PDB entry 8HXX | electron microscopy, 3.00 A resolution | chains L and N of the 7 polymer chains in the assembly

Chain L:
Molecule: Histone deacetylase RPD3
Source organism: Saccharomyces cerevisiae
Notes: EC 3.5.1.98
UniProt: P32561 (RPD3_YEAST); residues 1-433 here = UniProt positions 1-433
Chain sequence (433 residues; row label = number of the first residue in the row):
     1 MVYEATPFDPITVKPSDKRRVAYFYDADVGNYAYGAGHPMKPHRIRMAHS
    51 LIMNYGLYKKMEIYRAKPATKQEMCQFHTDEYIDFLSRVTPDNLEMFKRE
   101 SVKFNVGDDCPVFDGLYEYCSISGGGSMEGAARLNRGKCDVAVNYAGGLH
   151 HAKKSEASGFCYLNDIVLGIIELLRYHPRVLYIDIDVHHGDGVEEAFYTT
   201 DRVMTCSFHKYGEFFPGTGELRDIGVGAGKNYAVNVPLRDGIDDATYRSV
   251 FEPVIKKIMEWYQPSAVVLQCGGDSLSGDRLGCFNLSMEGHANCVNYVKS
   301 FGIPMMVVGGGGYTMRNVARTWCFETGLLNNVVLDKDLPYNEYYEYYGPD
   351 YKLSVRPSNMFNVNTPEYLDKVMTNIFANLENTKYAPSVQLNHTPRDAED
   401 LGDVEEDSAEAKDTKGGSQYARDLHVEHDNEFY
Disordered / not traced: 385-433
Curated features (UniProtKB/Swiss-Prot):
  - motif: R320 to Y340 (ESA1-RPD3 motif)
  - active site: H151
  - modified residue: T394 (Phosphothreonine), S408 (Phosphoserine)
  - mutagenesis: H150 (H150A: Impairs histone deacetylase activity and transcription repression), H151 (H151A: Impairs histone deacetylase activity and transcription repression), H188 (H188A: Impairs histone deacetylase activity and transcription repression), W322 (W322A: Strongly reduces HDAC activity), E325 (E325A: Strongly reduces HDAC activity), G327 (G327A: Strongly reduces HDAC activity), L328 (L328A: Strongly reduces HDAC activity), L329 (L329A: Strongly reduces HDAC activity), V332 (V332A: Strongly reduces HDAC activity), L334 (L334A: Strongly reduces HDAC activity), D335 (D335A: Strongly reduces HDAC activity), L338 (L338A: Strongly reduces HDAC activity), 1 further mutagenesis entry in UniProt

Chain N:
Molecule: RCO1 isoform 1
Source organism: Saccharomyces cerevisiae
UniProt: A0A8H4BXB0 (A0A8H4BXB0_YEASX); residue numbers follow UniProt; this construct covers 1-684
Chain sequence (684 residues; row label = number of the first residue in the row):
     1 MDTSKKDTTRSPSHSNSSSPSSSSLSSSSSKEKKRPKRLSSQNVNYDLKR
    51 RKIITSEGIERSFKNEHSNLAVEDNIPEEEPKELLEKDSKGNIIKLNEPS
   101 TISEDSKVSVTGLPLNKGPSEKIKRESLWNYRKNLGGQSNNSEMTLVPSK
   151 RFTQVPKNFQDLNRNDLKTFLTENMTEESNIRSTIGWNGDIINRTRDREP
   201 ESDRDNKKLSNIRTKIILSTNATYDSKSKLFGQNSIKSTSNASEKIFRDK
   251 NNSTIDFENEDFCSACNQSGSFLCCDTCPKSFHFLCLDPPIDPNNLPKGD
   301 WHCNECKFKIFINNSMATLKKIESNFIKQNNNVKIFAKLLFNIDSHNPKQ
   351 FQLPNYIKETFPAVKTGSRGQYSDENDKIPLTDRQLFNTSYGQSITKLDS
   401 YNPDTHIDSNSGKFLICYKCNQTRLGSWSHPENSRLIMTCDYCQTPWHLD
   451 CVPRASFKNLGSKWKCPLHSPTKVYKKIHHCQEDNSVNYKVWKKQRLINK
   501 KNQLYYEPLQKIGYQNNGNIQIIPTTSHTDYDFNQDFKITQIDENSIKYD
   551 FFDKIYKSKMVQKRKLFQFQESLIDKLVSNGSQNGNSEDNMVKDIASLIY
   601 FQVSNNDKSSNNKSASKSNNLRKLWDLKELTNVVVPNELDSIQFNDFSSD
   651 EIKHLLYLKKIIESKPKEELLKFLNIENPENQSE
Disordered / not traced: 1-81, 134-163, 189-255, 480-487, 527-544, 580-684

Interface between chain L and chain N:
Residue-residue contacts - 77 pairs, chain L then chain N:
  F24(L) - S179(N)
  A36(L) - V110(N)
  H49(L) - T172(N)
  S50(L) - T169(N)
  M53(L) - K168(N)
  M53(L) - T172(N)
  N54(L) - L167(N)
  N54(L) - K168(N)
  G56(L) - K168(N)
  Y58(L) - K168(N)
  Y58(L) - L171(N)
  Y58(L) - M175(N)  hydrophobic
  I63(L) - M175(N)
  I63(L) - T176(N)
  I63(L) - E177(N)  hydrogen bond (backbone-backbone)
  Y64(L) - E177(N)
  R65(L) - E177(N)  hydrogen bond (backbone-backbone)
  R65(L) - E178(N)
  R65(L) - S179(N)  hydrogen bond (backbone-backbone)
  A66(L) - S179(N)
  K67(L) - S179(N)  hydrogen bond (backbone-backbone)
  K67(L) - R182(N)  hydrogen bond (backbone-side chain)
  K67(L) - I185(N)
  T70(L) - W187(N)
  Q72(L) - W187(N)
  Q72(L) - N188(N)  hydrogen bond (side chain-backbone)
  E73(L) - R182(N)  salt bridge
  E73(L) - T184(N)
  E73(L) - N188(N)
  Q76(L) - T184(N)
  Q76(L) - N188(N)
  R99(L) - P293(N)
  G125(L) - R182(N)
  E129(L) - S179(N)  hydrogen bond
  E129(L) - N180(N)  hydrogen bond (side chain-backbone)
  E129(L) - I181(N)  hydrogen bond (side chain-backbone)
  E129(L) - R182(N)  salt bridge
  A132(L) - I181(N)
  A132(L) - R182(N)
  R133(L) - S179(N)  hydrogen bond
  R133(L) - I181(N)
  R136(L) - I181(N)  hydrogen bond (side chain-backbone)
  E172(L) - S183(N)  hydrogen bond
  E172(L) - T184(N)
  R175(L) - S183(N)  hydrogen bond
  R175(L) - T184(N)
  K210(L) - L398(N)
  Y211(L) - A455(N)
  G212(L) - S456(N)
  E213(L) - K458(N)
  E213(L) - N459(N)  hydrogen bond (side chain-backbone)
  E213(L) - L460(N)  hydrogen bond (side chain-backbone)
  R239(L) - L436(N)
  R239(L) - L449(N)  hydrogen bond (side chain-backbone)
  R239(L) - D450(N)  salt bridge
  R239(L) - R454(N)  hydrogen bond (side chain-backbone)
  R239(L) - A455(N)
  D240(L) - L398(N)
  Y340(L) - R164(N)
  Y340(L) - D166(N)
  Y340(L) - L167(N)
  N341(L) - L167(N)
  E342(L) - L167(N)
  E342(L) - T169(N)  hydrogen bond
  F361(L) - S400(N)
  F361(L) - Y401(N)
  F361(L) - P431(N)  hydrophobic
  V363(L) - L398(N)
  V363(L) - L436(N)  hydrophobic
  T365(L) - R435(N)
  T365(L) - D450(N)  hydrogen bond
  E367(L) - R424(N)  salt bridge
  E367(L) - R435(N)  salt bridge
  E367(L) - D450(N)
  Y368(L) - D450(N)
  Y368(L) - R454(N)
  Y368(L) - A455(N)
Interface residues without a listed pair, chain L (47 interface residues in all): K59, P68, A69, M96, M128, K138, P366, K371
Interface residues without a listed pair, chain N (41 interface residues in all): D292, N294, D399, C451

In short:
47 residues of chain L and 41 residues of chain N are in contact; the contacts include 19 hydrogen bonds and 5
salt bridges. Polar contacts include E73(L)-R182(N), E129(L)-R182(N) and R239(L)-D450(N). Curated annotation
(UniProt) lists active-site residue H151(L) and 13 mutagenesis sites on chain L.
Chain L is Histone deacetylase RPD3 and chain N is RCO1 isoform 1, both from Saccharomyces cerevisiae; the
structure, Cryo-EM structure of the histone deacetylase complex Rpd3S, was determined by electron microscopy,
deposited together with 8HXY, 8HXZ, 8HY0 and 8JHO.
